Entry 6EQA (X-ray diffraction, 3.16 A resolution); this record covers chains A and D of the 5 polymer chains in the assembly.

Chain A:
Name: HLA class I histocompatibility antigen, A-2 alpha chain
From: Homo sapiens
UniProt: P01892 (1A02_HUMAN); residues 1-276 here correspond to UniProt positions 25-300 (UniProt number = residue number + 24)
Sequence (276 residues; numbered 1 to 276; the number before each row is that of its first residue):
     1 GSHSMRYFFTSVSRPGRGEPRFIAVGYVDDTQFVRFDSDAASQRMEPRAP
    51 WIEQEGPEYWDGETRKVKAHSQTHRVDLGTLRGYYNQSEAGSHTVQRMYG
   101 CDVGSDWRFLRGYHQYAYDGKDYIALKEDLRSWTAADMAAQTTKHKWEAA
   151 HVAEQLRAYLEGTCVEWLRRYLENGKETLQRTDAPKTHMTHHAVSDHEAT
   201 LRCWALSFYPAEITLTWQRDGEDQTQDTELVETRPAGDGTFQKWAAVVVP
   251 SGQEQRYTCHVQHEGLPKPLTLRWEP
Disulfides: Cys101-Cys164, Cys203-Cys259

Chain D:
Name: Mel5 TCR, alpha chain
From: Homo sapiens
Sequence (194 residues; row label = number of the first residue in the row):
     2 QEVEQNSGPLSVPEGAIASLNCTYSDRGSQSFFWYRQYSGKSPELIMFIY
    52 SNGDKEDGRFTAQLNKASQYVSLLIRDSQPSDSATYLCAVNVAGKSTFGD
   102 GTTLTVKPNIQNPDPAVYQLRDSKSSDKSVCLFTDFDSQTNVSQSKDSDV
   152 YITDKCVLDMRSMDFKSNSAVAWSNKSDFACANAFNNSIIPEDT
Disulfides: Cys23-Cys89, Cys132-Cys182

How chain A and chain D interact:
Pairs across the interface - 11 pairs, chain A then chain D:
  Gly62(A) - Ala94(D)
  Arg65(A) - Ala94(D)  hydrogen bond (side chain-backbone)
  Arg65(A) - Gly95(D)
  Arg65(A) - Lys96(D)
  Glu154(A) - Tyr51(D)
  Gln155(A) - Tyr51(D)
  Ala158(A) - Tyr51(D)
  Tyr159(A) - Gln31(D)
  Thr163(A) - Gly29(D)
  Thr163(A) - Gln31(D)  hydrogen bond
  Glu166(A) - Arg28(D)  salt bridge
Other interface residues (no listed pair), chain A (11 interface residues in all): Lys66, His151, Trp167
The authors on this interface:
  - interface residues, chain A: Gln155(A), Thr163(A), Glu166(A)

Overview:
11 residues of chain A and 7 residues of chain D are in contact, with 2 hydrogen bonds and 1 salt bridge.
Among the polar pairs are Glu166(A)-Arg28(D), Arg65(A)-Ala94(D) and Thr163(A)-Gln31(D). The paper reports
interface residues Gln155(A), Thr163(A) and Glu166(A).
Here chain A is HLA class I histocompatibility antigen, A-2 alpha chain and chain D is Mel5 TCR, alpha chain,
both from Homo sapiens. Entry 6EQA (HLA class I histocompatibility antigen) was determined by X-ray
diffraction, deposited together with 6EQB.
